4UX5 - chains A and C of the 4 polymer chains in the assembly; structure by X-ray diffraction, 2.40 A resolution.

Chain A:
Molecule: Transcription factor MBP1
From: Magnaporthe oryzae
Notes: fragment: dna binding domain, residues 1-138
UniProtKB: G4NA99 (G4NA99_MAGO7); residue numbers follow UniProt; this construct covers 1-33, 36-138
Chain sequence (136 residues; row label = number of the first residue in the row; note: 2 numbers in that range are skipped by the numbering (no residue carries them; nothing is unmodelled there)):
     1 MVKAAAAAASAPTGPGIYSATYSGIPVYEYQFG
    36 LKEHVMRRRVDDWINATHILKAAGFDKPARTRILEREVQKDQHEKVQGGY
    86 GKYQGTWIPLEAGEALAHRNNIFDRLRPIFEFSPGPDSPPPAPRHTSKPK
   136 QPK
Not modelled in the structure: 1-13, 129-138
What the authors report for this chain:
  - binding site for the 14-nt DNA strand: Ser-23, Lys-62, Gln-82, Gly-84, Tyr-85, Gly-86, Gln-89
  - binding site for the 14-nt DNA strand (chain C): Ser-23, Lys-56, Lys-62, Arg-65, Gln-82, Gly-83, Gly-84, Gly-86, Gln-89, Gly-90, Thr-91
  - specificity-determining residues: Gln-82, Gln-89
  - mutagenesis - Q82L (30-fold), Q82N (30-fold): decreased binding to the 14-nt DNA strand (chain C)
  - mutagenesis - Q82E, Q89E, Q89L, Q89N: abolished binding to the 14-nt DNA strand (chain C)
  - conformationally variable residues: Pro-121 to Pro-128

Chain C:
Molecule: 14-nt DNA strand
Sequence (14 nucleotides; numbered 1 to 14; the number before each row is that of its first residue):
     1 CAATGACGCGTAAG

How chain A and chain C interact:
Contacting residue pairs (22; chain A residue first):
  Thr-52(A) with DC9(C), phosphate contact; DG10(C), hydrogen bond to the phosphate
  Lys-56(A) with DC9(C), salt bridge to the phosphate
  Lys-62(A) with DG10(C), hydrogen bond to the base; DT11(C), base contact
  Arg-65(A) with DC9(C), salt bridge to the phosphate
  Leu-69(A) with DG10(C), phosphate contact
  Glu-70(A) with DT11(C), phosphate contact
  Gln-74(A) with DT11(C), hydrogen bond to the phosphate
  Lys-80(A) with DG10(C), phosphate contact; DT11(C), salt bridge to the phosphate
  Gln-82(A) with DC9(C), hydrogen bond to the base; DG10(C), hydrogen bond to the base
  Gly-83(A) with DG8(C), base contact
  Gly-86(A) with DG8(C), sugar contact
  Lys-87(A) with DC7(C), hydrogen bond to the phosphate; DG8(C), salt bridge to the phosphate
  Gln-89(A) with DG8(C), hydrogen bond to the base; DC9(C), sugar contact
  Gly-90(A) with DC9(C), phosphate contact; DG10(C), phosphate contact
  Thr-91(A) with DG10(C), hydrogen bond to the phosphate
Other interface residues (no listed pair), chain A (16 interface residues in all): Gly-84

In short:
16 residues of chain A face 5 of chain C across their interface, with 8 hydrogen bonds and 4 salt bridges.
Among the polar pairs are Lys-62(A)/DG10(C), Gln-82(A)/DC9(C) and Gln-82(A)/DG10(C). From the paper: a binding
site for the 14-nt DNA strand (chain C) at Ser-23(A), Lys-56(A) and Lys-62(A) among others; Q82E, Q89E and
Q89L of chain A, among others, abolish binding to the 14-nt DNA strand (chain C); 6 substitutions were tested
in all.
Chain A is Transcription factor MBP1 (Magnaporthe oryzae) and chain C is a 14-nt DNA strand; the structure,
Structure of DNA complex of PCG2, was determined by X-ray diffraction.
